PDB entry 3CF9 | X-ray diffraction, 2.60 A resolution | chains E and F of the 6 polymer chains in the assembly

# Chain E (and F)
Molecule: (3R)-hydroxymyristoyl-acyl carrier protein dehydratase
Source organism: Helicobacter pylori
Notes: EC 4.2.1.-; chain F of this document is another copy of the same molecule, construct and numbering; everything in this record applies to it too
UniProt: Q5G940 (Q5G940_HELPY); residues 1-159 here = UniProt positions 1-159
Sequence (159 residues; numbered 1 to 159; the number before each row is that of its first residue):
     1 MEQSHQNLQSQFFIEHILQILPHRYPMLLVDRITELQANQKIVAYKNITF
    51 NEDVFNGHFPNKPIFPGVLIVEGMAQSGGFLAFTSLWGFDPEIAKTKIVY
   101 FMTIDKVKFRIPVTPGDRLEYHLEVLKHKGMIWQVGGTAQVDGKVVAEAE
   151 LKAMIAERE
Disordered / not traced: 1-8 (chain F: 1-10, 158-159)
Residues lining bound ligands: benzamidine (BEN): Arg-110, Gly-137, Thr-138, Val-145, Glu-148
Reported in the primary citation:
  - binding site for Apigenin: Leu-21, Pro-22, His-23, Phe-59, Lys-62, Ile-64, Ile-98, Val-99, Tyr-100, Pro-112
  - catalytic residues: His-58, Glu-72 (citing earlier work)

# Chain E / chain F interface
Contacting residue pairs (60):
  Pro-22(E) with Phe-59(F), hydrophobic; Pro-60(F)
  His-23(E) with Gly-57(F); Phe-59(F)
  Arg-24(E) with Gly-57(F), hydrogen bond (backbone-backbone); Pro-60(F)
  Tyr-25(E) with Asn-56(F); Gly-57(F), hydrogen bond (backbone-backbone)
  Pro-26(E) with Asp-53(F)
  Met-27(E) with Gly-57(F); His-58(F); Pro-66(F), hydrophobic
  Asp-53(E) with Pro-26(F); Asp-53(F)
  Val-54(E) with Met-27(F), hydrophobic
  Asn-56(E) with Arg-24(F); Tyr-25(F)
  Gly-57(E) with His-23(F); Arg-24(F), hydrogen bond (backbone-backbone); Tyr-25(F), hydrogen bond (backbone-backbone)
  His-58(E) with His-23(F)
  Phe-59(E) with Pro-22(F), hydrophobic; His-23(F); Val-99(F)
  Pro-60(E) with Pro-22(F); Arg-24(F)
  Lys-62(E) with Tyr-100(F)
  Ile-64(E) with Ile-98(F), hydrophobic; Tyr-100(F)
  Pro-66(E) with Met-27(F), hydrophobic
  Val-68(E) with Val-68(F); Glu-72(F); Phe-101(F), hydrophobic
  Glu-72(E) with Val-68(F)
  Ile-98(E) with Lys-62(F)
  Val-99(E) with Phe-59(F)
  Tyr-100(E) with Lys-62(F); Ile-64(F), hydrophobic
  Phe-101(E) with Val-68(F), hydrophobic; Phe-109(F), hydrophobic
  Met-102(E) with Lys-108(F); Phe-109(F), hydrogen bond (backbone-backbone)
  Thr-103(E) with Val-107(F); Lys-108(F)
  Ile-104(E) with Asp-105(F); Lys-106(F), hydrogen bond (backbone-backbone); Val-107(F), hydrogen bond (backbone-backbone); Phe-109(F), hydrophobic
  Asp-105(E) with Asp-105(F); Lys-106(F), hydrogen bond (side chain-backbone)
  Lys-106(E) with Ile-104(F); Asp-105(F), hydrogen bond (backbone-side chain)
  Val-107(E) with Thr-103(F); Ile-104(F), hydrogen bond (backbone-backbone)
  Lys-108(E) with Met-102(F)
  Phe-109(E) with Phe-101(F); Met-102(F), hydrogen bond (backbone-backbone); Ile-104(F), hydrophobic
  Arg-158(E) with Pro-60(F), hydrogen bond (side chain-backbone); Lys-62(F)
Also at the interface, not in a pair above, chain E (35 interface residues in all): Leu-69, Val-71, Pro-112, Glu-159
Also at the interface, not in a pair above, chain F (32 interface residues in all): Val-54, Asn-61, Leu-69

# Overview
The interface between chain E and chain F involves 35 residues on one side and 32 on the other, with 12
hydrogen bonds. Polar pairs include Asp-105(E)/Lys-106(F), Arg-158(E)/Pro-60(F) and Arg-24(E)/Gly-57(F). Chain
E binds benzamidine. From the paper: catalytic residues His-58(E) and Glu-72(E); a binding site for Apigenin
at Leu-21(E), Pro-22(E) and His-23(E) among others.
Chain E and chain F are both (3R)-hydroxymyristoyl-acyl carrier protein dehydratase (Helicobacter pylori); the
structure, Crystal structure of (3R)-Hydroxyacyl-Acyl Carrier Protein Dehydratase (FabZ) from Helicobacter
pylori in complex with apigenin, was determined by X-ray diffraction, deposited together with 3CF8 and 3D04.
